Entry 9EQA (X-ray diffraction, 1.97 A resolution); this record covers chain A.

[Chain A]
Name: Ferritin, mitochondrial
Organism: Homo sapiens
Notes: EC 1.16.3.1
Reference sequence: Q8N4E7 (FTMT_HUMAN); residues 10-182 here correspond to UniProt positions 70-242 (UniProt number = residue number + 60)
Amino-acid sequence (174 residues; row label = number of the first residue in the row):
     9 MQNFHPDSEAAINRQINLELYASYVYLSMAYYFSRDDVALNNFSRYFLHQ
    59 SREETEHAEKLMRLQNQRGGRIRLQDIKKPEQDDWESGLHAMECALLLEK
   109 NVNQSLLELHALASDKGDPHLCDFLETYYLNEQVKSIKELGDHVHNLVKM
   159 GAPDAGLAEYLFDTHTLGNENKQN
Unresolved in the structure: 9-10, 177-182
Differences from the reference sequence: initiating methionine (9)
Ion coordination: Fe ion site 1: E27, E62, H65; Fe ion site 2 near E61 (its only coordinating residue here); Fe ion site 3: E62, E107; Mg2+ near E134 (its only coordinating residue here); Fe ion site 4 near H173 (its only coordinating residue here)
Curated features (UniProtKB/Swiss-Prot):
  - binding site (Fe cation): E27, E62, H65, E107, Q141
Reported in the primary citation:
  - conformationally variable residues (side-chain flip): E61, E64, H65
  - Fe ion coordination: H57, E61
  - mutagenesis - H57A/E61A/E64A, E61A, E64A, D131A, E140A: decreased catalytic activity
  - mutagenesis - H57A, E134A: unchanged catalytic activity
  - mutagenesis - D131A: abolished binding to Fe2+
  - mutagenesis - E134A, E140A: decreased binding to Fe2+

[In short]
E27, E62 and H65 form the Fe ion site 1. The Fe ion site 3 is built by E62 and E107. Curated annotation
(UniProt) lists 5 Fe cation-binding residues. From the paper: H57A/E61A/E64A, E61A and E64A, among others,
reduce catalytic activity; Fe ion coordination by H57 and E61; 7 substitutions were tested in all.
Chain A is Ferritin, mitochondrial (Homo sapiens); the structure, Iron loaded mitochondrial ferritin exposed
to oxygen for 20 minutes, was determined by X-ray diffraction together with 9EQ8, 9EQ9, 9EQB and 9EQC from the
same study.
